Entry 6YNS (X-ray diffraction, 3.94 A resolution); this record covers chains A and Q of the 6 polymer chains in the assembly.

# Chain A
Protein: Calmodulin-1
Source organism: Homo sapiens
UniProtKB: P0DP23 (CALM1_HUMAN); residues 1-148 here correspond to UniProt positions 2-149 (UniProt number = residue number + 1)
Sequence (148 residues; numbered 1 to 148; the number before each row is that of its first residue):
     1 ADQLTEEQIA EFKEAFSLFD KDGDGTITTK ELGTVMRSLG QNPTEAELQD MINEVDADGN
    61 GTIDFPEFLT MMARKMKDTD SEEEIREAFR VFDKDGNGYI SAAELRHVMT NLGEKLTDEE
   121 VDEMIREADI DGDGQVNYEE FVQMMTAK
Not modelled in the structure: 1-5, 76-80
Curated features (UniProtKB/Swiss-Prot):
  - binding site (Ca(2+)): D20, D22, D24, T26, E31, D56, D58, N60, T62, E67, D93, D95, N97, Y99, E104, D129, D131, D133, Q135, E140
  - modified residue: A1 (N-acetylalanine), K21 (N6-acetyllysine), T44 (Phosphothreonine), S81 (Phosphoserine), K94 (N6-acetyllysine), Y99 (Phosphotyrosine), S101 (Phosphoserine), T110 (Phosphothreonine), K115 (N6,N6,N6-trimethyllysine), Y138 (Phosphotyrosine)
  - cross-link: K21 (Glycyl lysine isopeptide (Lys-Gly) (interchain with G-Cter in SUMO2))
Ion coordination: Ca2+ site 1: D20, D22, D24, T26, E31; Ca2+ site 2: D56, D58, N60, T62, E67; Ca2+ site 3: D93, D95, N97, Y99, E104; Ca2+ site 4: D129, D131, D133, Q135, E140

# Chain Q
Protein: Bifunctional adenylate cyclase toxin/hemolysin CyaA
UniProtKB: A0A380ZZA1 (A0A380ZZA1_BORPT); numbering as in UniProt (aligned over 458-481)
Sequence (24 residues; each row starts with the number of its first residue):
   458 WGQRALQGAQ AVAAAQRLVH AIAL
Not modelled in the structure: 479-481
Reported in the primary citation:
  - mutagenesis - R461E/L463A/R474E/L475A/H477S/I479A, R461E/R474E, L463A/L475A/H477S/I479A: abolished localization
  - mutagenesis - R461A/R474A, R461K/R474K, R461Q/R474Q: unchanged localization
  - mutagenesis - W458A/I479A, L475A/H477S/I479A: decreased localization
  - mutagenesis - W458A/L463A (4-fold), W458A/I479A, R461E/R474E, R461Q/R474Q, L475A/H477S/I479A (20-fold), H477S/I479A (20-fold): decreased binding to Calmodulin-1 (chain A)

# How chain A and chain Q interact
Pairs across the interface - 18 pairs, chain A then chain Q:
  M36(A) - A462(Q)  hydrophobic
  L39(A) - A462(Q)
  L39(A) - G465(Q)
  L39(A) - A466(Q)  hydrophobic
  Q41(A) - W458(Q)
  Q41(A) - R461(Q)
  Q41(A) - A462(Q)
  E82(A) - Q467(Q)
  E83(A) - Q467(Q)
  R86(A) - Q467(Q)
  Y138(A) - Q464(Q)
  Y138(A) - Q467(Q)  hydrogen bond
  E139(A) - R461(Q)
  E139(A) - Q464(Q)  hydrogen bond
  V142(A) - Q460(Q)
  V142(A) - L463(Q)  hydrophobic
  Q143(A) - Q460(Q)
  T146(A) - Q460(Q)  hydrogen bond
Interface residues without a listed pair, chain Q (10 interface residues in all): V469
From the paper, about this interface:
  - hot spots on chain Q (mutagenesis) - W458A/L463A (4-fold), W458A/I479A, L463A, R474Q, L475A, H477S, H477S/I479A (20-fold), I479A, I479L, I479V: decreased binding to Calmodulin-1 (chain A)

# In short
The interface between chain A and chain Q involves 11 residues on one side and 10 on the other, with 3
hydrogen bonds. Polar contacts include Y138(A)-Q467(Q), E139(A)-Q464(Q) and T146(A)-Q460(Q). The paper reports
that W458A/L463A, W458A/I479A and R461E/R474E of chain Q, among others, reduce binding to Calmodulin-1 (chain
A); R461E/L463A/R474E/L475A/H477S/I479A, R461E/R474E and L463A/L475A/H477S/I479A of chain Q abolish
localization; 17 substitutions were tested in all.
Chain A is Calmodulin-1 (Homo sapiens) and chain Q is Bifunctional adenylate cyclase toxin/hemolysin CyaA; the
structure, CaM-P458 complex (crystal form 2), was determined by X-ray diffraction (same publication as 6YNU).
